PDB entry 8W15 | electron microscopy, 2.72 A resolution | chains A and B

Chain A:
Name: Huntingtin
Organism: Homo sapiens
Reference sequence: P42858 (HD_HUMAN); the construct has insertions or renumbered stretches relative to UniProt, so the offset changes along the chain: 1-22 = UniProt 1-22; 50-3169 = UniProt 23-3142
Sequence (3187 residues; numbered 1 to 3187; the number before each row is that of its first residue):
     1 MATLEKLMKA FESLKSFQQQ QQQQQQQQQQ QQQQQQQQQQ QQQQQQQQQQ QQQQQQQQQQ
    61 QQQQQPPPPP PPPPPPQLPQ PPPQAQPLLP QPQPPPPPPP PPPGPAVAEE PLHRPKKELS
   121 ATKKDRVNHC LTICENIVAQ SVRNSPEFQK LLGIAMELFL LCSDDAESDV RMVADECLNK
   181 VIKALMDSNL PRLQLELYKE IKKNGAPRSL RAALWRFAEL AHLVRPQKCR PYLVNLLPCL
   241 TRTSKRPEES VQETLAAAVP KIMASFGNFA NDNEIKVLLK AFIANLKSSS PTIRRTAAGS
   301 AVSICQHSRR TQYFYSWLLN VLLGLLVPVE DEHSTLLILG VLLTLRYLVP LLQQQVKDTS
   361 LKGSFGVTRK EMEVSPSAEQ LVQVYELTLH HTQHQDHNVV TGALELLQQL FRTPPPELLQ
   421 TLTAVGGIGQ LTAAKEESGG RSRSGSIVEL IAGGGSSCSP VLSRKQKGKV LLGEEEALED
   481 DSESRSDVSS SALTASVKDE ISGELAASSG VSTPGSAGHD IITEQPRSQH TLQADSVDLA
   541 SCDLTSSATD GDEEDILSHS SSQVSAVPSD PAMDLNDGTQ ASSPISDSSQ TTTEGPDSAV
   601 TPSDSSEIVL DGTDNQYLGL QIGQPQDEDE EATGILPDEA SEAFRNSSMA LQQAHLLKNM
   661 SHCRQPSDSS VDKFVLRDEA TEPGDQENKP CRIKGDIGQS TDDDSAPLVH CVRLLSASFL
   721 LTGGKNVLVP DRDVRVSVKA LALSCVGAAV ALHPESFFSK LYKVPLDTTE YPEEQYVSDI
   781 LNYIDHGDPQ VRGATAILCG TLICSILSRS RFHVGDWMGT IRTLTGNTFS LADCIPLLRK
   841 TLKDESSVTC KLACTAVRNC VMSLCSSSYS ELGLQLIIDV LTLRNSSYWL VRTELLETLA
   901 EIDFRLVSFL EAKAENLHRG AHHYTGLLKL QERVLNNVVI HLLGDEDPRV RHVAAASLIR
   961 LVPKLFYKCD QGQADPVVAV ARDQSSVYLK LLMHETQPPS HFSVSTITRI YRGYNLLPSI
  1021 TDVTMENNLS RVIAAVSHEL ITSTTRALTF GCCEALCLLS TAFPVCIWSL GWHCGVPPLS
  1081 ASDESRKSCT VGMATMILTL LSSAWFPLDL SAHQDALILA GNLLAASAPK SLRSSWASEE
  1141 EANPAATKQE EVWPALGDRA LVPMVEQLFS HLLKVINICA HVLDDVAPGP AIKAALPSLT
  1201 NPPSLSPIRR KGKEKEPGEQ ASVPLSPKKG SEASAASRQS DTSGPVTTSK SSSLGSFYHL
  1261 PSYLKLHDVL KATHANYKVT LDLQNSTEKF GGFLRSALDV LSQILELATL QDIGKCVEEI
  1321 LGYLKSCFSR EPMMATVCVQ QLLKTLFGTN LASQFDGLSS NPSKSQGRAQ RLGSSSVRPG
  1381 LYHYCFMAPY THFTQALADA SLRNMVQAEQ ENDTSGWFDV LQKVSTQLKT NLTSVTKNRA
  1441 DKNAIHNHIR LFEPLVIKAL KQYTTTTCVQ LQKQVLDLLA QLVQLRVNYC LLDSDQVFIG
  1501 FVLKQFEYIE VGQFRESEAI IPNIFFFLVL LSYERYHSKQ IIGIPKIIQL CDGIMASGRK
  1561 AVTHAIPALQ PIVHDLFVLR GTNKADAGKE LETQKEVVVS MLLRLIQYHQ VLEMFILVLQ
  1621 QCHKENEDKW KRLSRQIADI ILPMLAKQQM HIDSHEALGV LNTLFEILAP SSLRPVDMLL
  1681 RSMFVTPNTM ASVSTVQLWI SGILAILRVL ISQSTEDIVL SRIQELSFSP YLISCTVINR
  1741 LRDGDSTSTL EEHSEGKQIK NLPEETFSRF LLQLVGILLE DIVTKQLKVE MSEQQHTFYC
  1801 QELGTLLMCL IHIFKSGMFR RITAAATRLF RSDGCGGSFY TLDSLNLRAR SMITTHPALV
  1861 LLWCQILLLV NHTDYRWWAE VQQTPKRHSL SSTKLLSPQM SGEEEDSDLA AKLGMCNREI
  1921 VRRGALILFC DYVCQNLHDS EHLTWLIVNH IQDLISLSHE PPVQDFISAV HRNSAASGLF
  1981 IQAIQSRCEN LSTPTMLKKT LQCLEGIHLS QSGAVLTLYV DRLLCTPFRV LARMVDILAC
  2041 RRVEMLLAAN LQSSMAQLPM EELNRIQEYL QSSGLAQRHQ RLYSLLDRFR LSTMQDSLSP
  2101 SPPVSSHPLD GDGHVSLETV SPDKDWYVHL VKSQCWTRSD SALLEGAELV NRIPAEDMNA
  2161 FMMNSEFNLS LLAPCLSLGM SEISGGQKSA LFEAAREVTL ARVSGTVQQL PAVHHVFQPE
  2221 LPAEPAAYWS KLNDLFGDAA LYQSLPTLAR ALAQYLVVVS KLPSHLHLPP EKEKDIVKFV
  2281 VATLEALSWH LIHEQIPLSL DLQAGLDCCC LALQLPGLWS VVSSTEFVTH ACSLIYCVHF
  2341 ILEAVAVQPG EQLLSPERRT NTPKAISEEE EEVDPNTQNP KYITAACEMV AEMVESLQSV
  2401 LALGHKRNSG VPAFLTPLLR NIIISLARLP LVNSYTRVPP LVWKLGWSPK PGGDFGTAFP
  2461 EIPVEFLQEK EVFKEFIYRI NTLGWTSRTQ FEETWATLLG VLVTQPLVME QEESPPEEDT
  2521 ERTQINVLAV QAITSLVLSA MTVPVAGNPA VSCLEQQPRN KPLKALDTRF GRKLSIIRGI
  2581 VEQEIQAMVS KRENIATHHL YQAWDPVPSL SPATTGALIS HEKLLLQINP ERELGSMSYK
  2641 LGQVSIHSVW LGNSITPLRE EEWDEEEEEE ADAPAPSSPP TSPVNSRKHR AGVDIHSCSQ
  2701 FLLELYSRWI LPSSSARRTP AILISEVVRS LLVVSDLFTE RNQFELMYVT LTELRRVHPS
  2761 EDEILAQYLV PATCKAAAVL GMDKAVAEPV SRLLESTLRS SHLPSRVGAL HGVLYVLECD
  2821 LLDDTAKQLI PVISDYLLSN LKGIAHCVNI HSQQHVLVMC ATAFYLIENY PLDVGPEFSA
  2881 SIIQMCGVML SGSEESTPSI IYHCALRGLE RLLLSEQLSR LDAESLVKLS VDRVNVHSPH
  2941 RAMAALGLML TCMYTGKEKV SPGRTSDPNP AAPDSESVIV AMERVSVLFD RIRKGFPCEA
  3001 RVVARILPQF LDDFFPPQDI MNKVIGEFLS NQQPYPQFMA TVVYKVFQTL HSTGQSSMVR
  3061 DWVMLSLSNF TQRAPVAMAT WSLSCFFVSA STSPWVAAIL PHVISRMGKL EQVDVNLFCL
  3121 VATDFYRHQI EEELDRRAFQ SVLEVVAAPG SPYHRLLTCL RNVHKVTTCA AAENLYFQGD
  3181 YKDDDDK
Not modelled in the structure: 1-121, 355-373, 432-690, 996-1007, 1075-1088, 1135-1150, 1189-1252, 1357-1377, 1403-1447, 1581-1587, 1748-1757, 1887-1911, 2095-2119, 2357-2377, 2504-2521, 2612-2615, 2658-2687, 2958-2977, 3163-3187
Disulfide bonds: Cys134-Cys177, Cys799-Cys834
Construct notes: insertion (23-49); expression tag (3170-3187)
Curated features (UniProtKB/Swiss-Prot):
  - region: Thr3 to Ser13 (Sufficient for interaction with TPR), Gly518 to Gln529 (Interaction with ZDHHC17)
  - motif: Ile2422 to Leu2431 (Nuclear export signal)
  - site (Cleavage): Asp538, Leu539, Asp555, Ile556, Asp577, Gly578, Asp611, Gly612, Asp614, Asn615
  - modified residue: Lys9 (N6-acetyllysine), Lys203 (N6-acetyllysine), Lys261 (N6-acetyllysine), Lys370 (N6-acetyllysine), Ser438 (Phosphoserine), Ser444 (Phosphoserine), Ser446 (Phosphoserine), Ser459 (Phosphoserine), Lys469 (N6-acetyllysine), Ser667 (Phosphoserine), Ser670 (Phosphoserine), Ser1206 (Phosphoserine), Ser1226 (Phosphoserine), Ser1897 (Phosphoserine), Ser1901 (Phosphoserine)
  - lipidation: Gly578 (N-myristoyl glycine)

Chain B:
Name: 40-kDa huntingtin-associated protein
Organism: Homo sapiens
Reference sequence: P23610 (HAP40_HUMAN); numbering as in UniProt (aligned over 1-371)
Sequence (389 residues; numbered -17 to 371; the number before each row is that of its first residue; numbers below 1 keep their minus sign (Met-17 is residue -17)):
   -17 MHHHHHHSSG RENLYFQGMA AAAAGLGGGG AGPGPEAGDF LARYRLVSNK LKKRFLRKPN
    43 VAEAGEQFGQ LGRELRAQEC LPYAAWCQLA VARCQQALFH GPGEALALTE AARLFLRQER
   103 DARQRLVCPA AYGEPLQAAA SALGAAVRLH LELGQPAAAA ALCLELAAAL RDLGQPAAAA
   163 GHFQRAAQLQ LPQLPLAALQ ALGEAASCQL LARDYTGALA VFTRMQRLAR EHGSHPVQSL
   223 PPPPPPAPQP GPGATPALPA ALLPPNSGSA APSPAALGAF SDVLVRCEVS RVLLLLLLQP
   283 PPAKLLPEHA QTLEKYSWEA FDSHGQESSG QLPEELFLLL QSLVMATHEK DTEAIKSLQV
   343 EMWPLLTAEQ NHLLHLVLQE TISPSGQGV
Not modelled in the structure: -17 to 43, 217-255, 300-309
Construct notes: expression tag (-17 to 0)

Interface between chain A and chain B:
Pairs across the interface (167; chain A residue first):
  Thr925(A) - Trp345(B)
  Thr925(A) - Pro346(B)
  Leu927(A) - Pro346(B)
  Cys969(A) - Gln313(B)  hydrogen bond (side chain-backbone)
  Cys969(A) - Leu314(B)
  Cys969(A) - Pro315(B)
  Gln971(A) - Ala257(B)
  Ser1030(A) - Leu259(B)  hydrogen bond (side chain-backbone)
  Ser1030(A) - Gly260(B)
  Ser1030(A) - Ala261(B)  hydrogen bond (side chain-backbone)
  Arg1031(A) - Gly260(B)  hydrogen bond (side chain-backbone)
  Ala1034(A) - Leu178(B)  hydrophobic
  Ala1034(A) - Gln182(B)
  Ala1034(A) - Ala261(B)  hydrophobic
  His1038(A) - Gln182(B)
  Ile1041(A) - Ala143(B)
  Ile1041(A) - Gln172(B)
  Ile1041(A) - Ala179(B)  hydrophobic
  Ile1041(A) - Gln182(B)
  Ser1043(A) - Arg95(B)
  Thr1044(A) - Arg95(B)
  Thr1044(A) - Glu147(B)
  Leu1070(A) - Leu259(B)
  His1073(A) - Pro177(B)
  His1073(A) - Phe262(B)
  Cys1074(A) - His214(B)
  Cys1074(A) - Leu259(B)  hydrophobic
  Thr1095(A) - Gln175(B)
  Thr1095(A) - Leu176(B)
  Thr1099(A) - Ala139(B)
  Ser1102(A) - Gln137(B)
  Trp1105(A) - Leu88(B)
  Pro1261(A) - His82(B)
  Pro1994(A) - Glu317(B)
  Pro1994(A) - Leu320(B)
  Thr1995(A) - Glu316(B)
  Thr1995(A) - Glu317(B)  hydrogen bond (side chain-backbone)
  Thr1995(A) - Leu320(B)
  Lys1998(A) - Glu316(B)  salt bridge
  Lys1998(A) - Leu320(B)
  Phe2028(A) - Leu321(B)  hydrophobic
  Phe2028(A) - Ser324(B)
  Arg2029(A) - Ser324(B)
  Arg2029(A) - Glu331(B)  salt bridge
  Val2030(A) - Leu320(B)
  Val2030(A) - Gln323(B)
  Val2030(A) - Ser324(B)
  Leu2031(A) - Leu320(B)  hydrophobic
  Arg2033(A) - Met327(B)
  Arg2078(A) - Glu331(B)  salt bridge
  Arg2078(A) - Asp333(B)  salt bridge
  Asp2140(A) - Thr334(B)
  Asp2140(A) - Lys338(B)  salt bridge
  Ser2141(A) - Lys332(B)  hydrogen bond (side chain-backbone)
  Leu2143(A) - Ile364(B)  hydrophobic
  Leu2144(A) - Pro366(B)
  Leu2144(A) - Gln369(B)
  Ser2177(A) - Val371(B)
  Ser2181(A) - Val371(B)
  Gln2295(A) - Val342(B)
  Ile2296(A) - Trp345(B)
  Leu2298(A) - Lys338(B)
  Leu2298(A) - Gln341(B)
  Leu2298(A) - Leu360(B)  hydrophobic
  Ser2299(A) - Gln341(B)  hydrogen bond (backbone-side chain)
  Ser2299(A) - His357(B)  hydrogen bond
  Ser2299(A) - Leu360(B)
  Leu2300(A) - His357(B)
  Leu2300(A) - Leu360(B)  hydrophobic
  Leu2300(A) - Ile364(B)  hydrophobic
  Gln2303(A) - His357(B)  hydrogen bond
  Gln2303(A) - Gln361(B)
  Gln2398(A) - Gln106(B)
  Gln2398(A) - Arg107(B)  hydrogen bond (side chain-backbone)
  Leu2403(A) - Arg153(B)
  Leu2403(A) - Leu193(B)  hydrophobic
  Gly2404(A) - Arg153(B)  hydrogen bond (backbone-side chain)
  Gly2404(A) - Asp154(B)
  Gly2404(A) - Leu193(B)
  Ser2409(A) - Ala350(B)
  Gly2410(A) - Ala350(B)
  Val2411(A) - Ala350(B)
  Pro2412(A) - Trp345(B)  hydrophobic
  Pro2412(A) - Ala350(B)
  Ala2413(A) - His354(B)
  Phe2414(A) - His354(B)
  Phe2414(A) - His357(B)
  Lys2470(A) - Glu61(B)
  Lys2474(A) - Asp103(B)  salt bridge
  Lys2474(A) - Leu108(B)
  Ile2477(A) - Leu108(B)  hydrophobic
  Tyr2478(A) - Arg107(B)
  Tyr2478(A) - Val109(B)  hydrophobic
  Asn2481(A) - Val109(B)  hydrogen bond (side chain-backbone)
  Asn2481(A) - Cys110(B)
  Asn2481(A) - Pro111(B)
  Thr2482(A) - Val109(B)
  Gln2524(A) - Gln60(B)  hydrogen bond (side chain-backbone)
  Gln2524(A) - Glu61(B)
  Gln2531(A) - Leu108(B)
  Ser2535(A) - Cys110(B)  hydrogen bond
  Ser2535(A) - Pro111(B)
  Ser2535(A) - Ala112(B)
  Leu2538(A) - Pro111(B)
  Leu2538(A) - Ala112(B)
  Glu2584(A) - Gly368(B)
  Glu2584(A) - Gly370(B)
  Ala2587(A) - Arg195(B)  hydrogen bond (backbone-side chain)
  Met2588(A) - Arg195(B)
  Ser2590(A) - Arg195(B)  hydrogen bond (backbone-side chain)
  Lys2591(A) - Gly156(B)
  Lys2591(A) - Gln157(B)
  Lys2591(A) - Arg195(B)
  Arg2592(A) - Arg195(B)
  His2598(A) - Gln361(B)
  Tyr2601(A) - Gly368(B)  hydrogen bond (side chain-backbone)
  Tyr2601(A) - Gln369(B)
  Tyr2601(A) - Gly370(B)  hydrogen bond (side chain-backbone)
  Tyr2601(A) - Val371(B)
  Tyr2639(A) - Pro111(B)
  Tyr2639(A) - Ala112(B)
  Tyr2639(A) - Tyr114(B)
  Ala2721(A) - Tyr65(B)
  Ile2722(A) - Cys62(B)  hydrophobic
  Ile2722(A) - Pro64(B)  hydrophobic
  Ser2725(A) - Tyr65(B)
  Arg2729(A) - Cys110(B)
  Arg2729(A) - Ala112(B)
  Arg2729(A) - Ala113(B)
  Val2733(A) - Ala112(B)  hydrophobic
  Glu2761(A) - Trp68(B)
  Asp2762(A) - Tyr65(B)  hydrogen bond
  Glu2763(A) - Trp68(B)
  Ile2764(A) - Tyr65(B)
  Gln2767(A) - Glu116(B)  hydrogen bond
  Tyr2768(A) - Tyr114(B)
  Tyr2768(A) - Glu116(B)
  His2802(A) - Ala120(B)
  Leu2803(A) - Gln119(B)
  Leu2803(A) - Ser123(B)
  Pro2804(A) - Glu116(B)
  Pro2804(A) - Gln119(B)
  Pro2804(A) - Ala120(B)
  Glu2894(A) - Asp196(B)
  Glu2895(A) - Gln166(B)  hydrogen bond
  His2937(A) - Lys286(B)  hydrogen bond
  Pro2939(A) - Thr198(B)
  His2940(A) - Asp196(B)  salt bridge
  Lys2994(A) - Ala285(B)
  Lys2994(A) - Lys286(B)
  Gly2995(A) - Pro283(B)
  Phe2996(A) - Thr198(B)
  Phe2996(A) - Leu280(B)  hydrophobic
  Phe2996(A) - Pro282(B)  hydrophobic
  Pro2997(A) - Leu280(B)
  Pro2997(A) - Gln281(B)
  Cys2998(A) - Ser367(B)
  Arg3001(A) - Pro366(B)
  Arg3001(A) - Ser367(B)
  Arg3001(A) - Gly368(B)
  Arg3001(A) - Gln369(B)
  Val3002(A) - Gly368(B)
  Arg3005(A) - Gly368(B)  hydrogen bond (side chain-backbone)
  Arg3005(A) - Gln369(B)  hydrogen bond (side chain-backbone)
  Arg3005(A) - Gly370(B)
  Pro3034(A) - Pro283(B)  hydrophobic
  Tyr3035(A) - Pro283(B)
Also at the interface, not in a pair above, chain A (127 interface residues in all): Gly926, Lys929, Lys968, Asn1027, Arg1046, Met1093, Met1096, Ala1104, Ser1262, Pro2027, Arg2138, Leu2178, Val2345, His2405, Thr2534, Leu2554, Gln2583, Gln2586, Val2589, Leu2600, Ser2638, Lys2640, Leu2641, Val2807, Asn2849, Ile2850, Gln2853, Gln2854, Ser2938, Arg2993
Also at the interface, not in a pair above, chain B (108 interface residues in all): Pro84, Gly85, Glu92, Arg105, Ala140, Leu146, His164, Arg167, Glu186, Ser263, Asp264, Pro284, Ser299, Ser310, Ala328, Glu335, Ala336, Ser339, Leu340, Glu343, Thr363, Ser365

Overview:
The interface between chain A and chain B involves 127 residues on one side and 108 on the other, with 24
hydrogen bonds and 7 salt bridges. Polar contacts include Lys1998(A)-Glu316(B), Arg2029(A)-Glu331(B) and
Arg2078(A)-Glu331(B).
Here chain A is Huntingtin and chain B is 40-kDa huntingtin-associated protein, both from Homo sapiens. Entry
8W15 (HTT in complex with HAP40 in the apo state) was determined by electron microscopy.
